1PZU - chains B and D of the 4 polymer chains in the assembly; structure by X-ray diffraction, 3.10 A resolution.

[Chain B (and D)]
Protein: Nuclear factor of activated T-cells, cytoplasmic 2
Organism: Homo sapiens
Notes: fragment: NFAT1 DNA-binding domain; chain D of this document is another copy of the same molecule, construct and numbering; everything in this record applies to it too
UniProtKB: Q13469 (NFAC2_HUMAN); residue numbers follow UniProt; this construct covers 396-678
Chain sequence (301 residues; each row starts with the number of its first residue):
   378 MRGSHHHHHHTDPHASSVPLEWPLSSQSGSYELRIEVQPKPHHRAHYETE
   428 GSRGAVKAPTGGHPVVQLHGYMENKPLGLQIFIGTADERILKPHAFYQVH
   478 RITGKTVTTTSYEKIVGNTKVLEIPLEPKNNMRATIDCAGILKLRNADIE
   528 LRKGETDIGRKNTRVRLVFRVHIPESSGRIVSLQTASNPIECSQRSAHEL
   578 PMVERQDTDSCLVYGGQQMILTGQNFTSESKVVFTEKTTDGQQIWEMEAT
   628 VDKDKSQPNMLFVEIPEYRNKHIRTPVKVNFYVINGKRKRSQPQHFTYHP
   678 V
Unresolved in the structure: 378-398, 572-575
Sequence notes: cloning artifact (378-381, 388-395); expression tag (382-387)
Swiss-Prot annotation at these positions:
  - DNA-binding region: R421 to G428
  - motif: K664 to K666 (Nuclear localization signal)

[Interface between chain B and chain D]
Residue-residue contacts - 28 pairs, chain B then chain D:
  V580(B) with Q669(D)
  E613(B) with R582(D)
  K614(B) with E581(D), salt bridge; R582(D), hydrogen bond (backbone-side chain)
  T615(B) with T599(D)
  T616(B) with T599(D), hydrogen bond (backbone-side chain); M637(D)
  D617(B) with T599(D); N636(D); M637(D)
  G618(B) with T599(D)
  K655(B) with R582(D), hydrogen bond (backbone-side chain)
  N657(B) with E581(D), hydrogen bond (side chain-backbone)
  R667(B) with Q601(D), hydrogen bond
  S668(B) with M579(D)
  Q669(B) with L577(D); P578(D), hydrogen bond (side chain-backbone); M579(D); S668(D); Q669(D), hydrogen bond (side chain-backbone)
  P670(B) with M579(D); V580(D); E581(D); Q669(D)
  Q671(B) with Q669(D), hydrogen bond
  H672(B) with V580(D); E581(D); Q671(D), hydrogen bond
Other interface residues (no listed pair), chain B (16 interface residues in all): T612
Other interface residues (no listed pair), chain D (15 interface residues in all): I597, R667

[Overview]
16 residues of chain B face 15 of chain D across their interface; the contacts include 9 hydrogen bonds and 1
salt bridge. Polar contacts include K614(B)-E581(D), K614(B)-R582(D) and T616(B)-T599(D). From UniProt: a
DNA-binding region on chain B.
Both chains are Nuclear factor of activated T-cells, cytoplasmic 2 (Homo sapiens). Entry 1PZU (An asymmetric
NFAT1-RHR homodimer on a pseudo-palindromic, Kappa-B site) was determined by X-ray diffraction.
